Entry 9FIB (electron microscopy, 2.30 A resolution); this record covers chains B and O of the 16 polymer chains in the assembly.

[Chain B]
Molecule: 16S rRNA
Source organism: Escherichia coli
Sequence (1083 nucleotides; numbered 1 to 1542; 459 numbers in that range are skipped by the numbering (no residue carries them; nothing is unmodelled there); the number before each row is that of its first residue):
     1 AAAUUGAAGAGUUUGAUCAUGGCUCAGAUUGAACGCUGGCGGCAGGCCUA
    51 ACACAUGCAAGUCGAACGGUAACAGGAAGAAGCUUGCUUCUUUGCUGACG
   101 AGUGGCGGACGGGUGAGUAAUGUCUGGGAAACUGCCUGAUGGAGGGGGAU
   151 AACUACUGGAAACGGUAGCUAAUACCGCAUAACGUCGCAAGACCAAAGAG
   201 GGGGACCUUCGGGCCUCUUGCCAUCGGAUGUGCCCAGAUGGGAUUAGCUA
   251 GUAGGUGGGGUAACGGCUCACCUAGGCGACGAUCCCUAGCUGGUCUGAGA
   301 GGAUGACCAGCCACACUGGAACUGAGACACGGUCCAGACUCCUACGGGAG
   351 GCAGCAGUGGGGAAUAUUGCACAAUGGGCGCAAGCCUGAUGCAGCCAUGC
   401 CGCGUGUAUGAAGAAGCCCUUCGGGUUGUAAAGUACUUUCAGCGGGGAGG
   451 AAGGGAGUAAAGUUAAUACCUUUGCUCAUUGACGUUACCCGCAGAAGAAG
   501 CACCGGCUAACUCCGUGCCAGCAGCCXCGGUAAUACGGAGGGUGCAAGCG
   551 UUAAUCGGAAUUACUGGGCGUAAAGCGCACGCAGGCGGUUUGUUAAGUCA
   601 GAUGUGAAAUCCCCGGGCUCAACCUGGGAACUGCAUCUGAUACUGGCAAG
   651 CUUGAGUCUCGUAGAGGGGGGUAGAAUUCCAGGUGUAGCGGUGAAAUGCG
   701 UAGAGAUCUGGAGGAAUACCGGUGGCGAAGGCGGCCCCCUGGACGAAGAC
   751 UGACGCUCAGGUGCGAAAGCGUGGGGAGCAAACAGGAUUAGAUACCCUGG
   801 UAGUCCACGCCGUAAACGAUGUCGACUUGGAGGUUGUGCCCUUGAGGCGU
   851 GGCUUCCGGAGCUAACGCGUUAAGUCGACCGCCUGGGGAGUACGGCCGCA
   901 AGGUUAAAACUCAAAUGAAUUGACGGGGG
  1389 CUUGUACACACCGCCCGUXACACCAUGGGAGUGGGUUGCAAAAGAAGUAG
  1439 GUAGCUUAACCUUCGGGAGGGCGCUUACCACUUUGUGAUUCAUGACUGGG
  1489 GUGAAGUCGUAACAAGGUAACCGUAGGGGAACCUGCGGUUGGAUCACCUC
  1539 CUUA
Unresolved in the structure: 79-92, 205-213, 841-845, 1389, 1534-1542
Modified residues: PSU (pseudouridine-5'-monophosphate) at position 516, G7M (N7-methyl-guanosine-5'-monophosphate) at position 527, 4OC (4n,o2'-methylcytidine-5'-monophosphate) at position 1402, 5MC (5-methylcytidine-5'-monophosphate) at position 1407, UR3 (3-methyluridine-5'-monophoshate) at position 1498, 2MG (2N-methylguanosine-5'-monophosphate) at position 1516, MA6 (6N-dimethyladenosine-5'-monophoshate) at position 1518, MA6 (6N-dimethyladenosine-5'-monophoshate) at position 1519
Ion coordination: K+ site 1: U5 (shared with 5 residues of chain D); K+ site 2: G11, U12, G21, G22; Mg2+ site 1 near G21 (its only coordinating residue here); Mg2+ site 2: C48, G115; Mg2+ site 3: A59, C386, U387; K+ site 3: G61, U62, G104, G105; Mg2+ site 4 near G100 (its only coordinating residue here); K+ site 4: G107, G324, G326; K+ site 5: G107, G108, G326; Mg2+ site 5: A109, G331; K+ site 6: C110, G111; Mg2+ site 6 near G111 (its only coordinating residue here); 18 more K+ sites not listed; 34 more Mg2+ sites not listed
Ligand contacts: A1IC4 ((2S,3S)-2-[[(2S)-2-[[(2S,4S)-5-aminocarbonyloxy-4-oxidanyl-2-[[(2S,3R)-3-oxidanylpiperidin-2-yl]carbonylamino]pentanoyl]amino]-3-(1H-imidazol-4-yl)propanoyl]amino]-3-(2-chloranyl-1H-imidazol-4-yl)-3-oxidanyl-propanoic acid): U692, G693, U788, U789, G791, A792, A794, C795, C796, U1506
Reported in the primary citation:
  - binding site for A1IC4: G693, U788, U789, U1506

[Chain O]
Protein: Small ribosomal subunit protein uS15
Source organism: Escherichia coli
Reference sequence: P0ADZ4 (RS15_ECOLI); numbering as in UniProt (aligned over 1-89)
Amino-acid sequence (89 residues; numbered 1 to 89; the number before each row is that of its first residue):
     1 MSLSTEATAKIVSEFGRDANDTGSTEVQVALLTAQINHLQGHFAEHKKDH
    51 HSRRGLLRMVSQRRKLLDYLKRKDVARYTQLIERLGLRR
Unresolved in the structure: 1

[Interface between chain B and chain O]
Residue-residue contacts (68; chain B residue first):
  A579(B) with Arg-54(O), hydrogen bond to the sugar
  C580(B) with Ser-61(O), sugar contact
  G581(B) with Ser-61(O), phosphate contact; Lys-65(O), salt bridge to the phosphate
  G656(B) with Gly-23(O), base contact; Gln-28(O), hydrogen bond to the sugar; Gln-62(O), hydrogen bond to the phosphate
  U657(B) with Thr-22(O), hydrogen bond to the sugar; Gly-23(O), base contact; Gln-28(O), sugar contact; Leu-31(O), sugar contact; Gln-62(O), phosphate contact
  C658(B) with Thr-8(O), phosphate contact; Thr-22(O), sugar contact; Leu-31(O), sugar contact
  U659(B) with Thr-5(O), phosphate contact; Thr-8(O), phosphate contact
  C660(B) with Thr-5(O), phosphate contact
  G666(B) with His-51(O), sugar contact; Ser-52(O), hydrogen bond to the base
  G667(B) with His-42(O), base contact; Asp-49(O), hydrogen bond to the sugar; His-50(O), sugar contact; His-51(O), sugar contact; Ser-52(O), base contact
  G668(B) with His-46(O), hydrogen bond to the sugar; Lys-48(O), sugar contact; Asp-49(O), sugar contact
  G669(B) with His-46(O), sugar contact
  G727(B) with His-51(O), sugar contact
  A728(B) with Arg-54(O), salt bridge to the phosphate
  A729(B) with His-51(O), hydrogen bond to the base
  G730(B) with His-51(O), hydrogen bond to the base
  C739(B) with His-42(O), hydrogen bond to the sugar
  U740(B) with His-38(O), salt bridge to the phosphate; Leu-39(O), phosphate contact; His-42(O), hydrogen bond to the sugar; Ser-52(O), hydrogen bond to the sugar
  G741(B) with Ser-2(O), hydrogen bond to the phosphate; Gln-35(O), hydrogen bond to the phosphate; Leu-39(O), phosphate contact; His-51(O), sugar contact; Ser-52(O), hydrogen bond to the sugar; Gly-55(O), sugar contact; Met-59(O), phosphate contact
  G742(B) with Arg-58(O), hydrogen bond to the phosphate
  A743(B) with Arg-58(O), salt bridge to the phosphate
  A749(B) with Asn-20(O), sugar contact; Thr-22(O), base contact
  C750(B) with Asn-20(O), sugar contact; Asp-21(O), hydrogen bond to the sugar; Thr-22(O), hydrogen bond to the sugar; Gly-23(O), hydrogen bond to the sugar; Ser-24(O), sugar contact
  U751(B) with Asp-21(O), sugar contact; Gly-23(O), sugar contact; Ser-24(O), sugar contact; Thr-25(O), sugar contact
  G752(B) with Tyr-69(O), hydrogen bond to the phosphate
  A753(B) with Tyr-69(O), hydrogen bond to the phosphate; Lys-73(O), salt bridge to the phosphate
  C754(B) with Lys-65(O), sugar contact; Tyr-69(O), sugar contact; Arg-72(O), salt bridge to the phosphate
  G755(B) with Lys-65(O), phosphate contact
  C764(B) with His-50(O), phosphate contact
  G765(B) with His-50(O), phosphate contact
  G809(B) with Lys-48(O), salt bridge to the phosphate
Also at the interface, not in a pair above, chain B (33 interface residues in all): C582, C756
Also at the interface, not in a pair above, chain O (34 interface residues in all): Val-27, Leu-66, Arg-77

[Overview]
The interface between chain B and chain O involves 33 residues on one side and 34 on the other, with 21
hydrogen bonds and 7 salt bridges. Polar contacts include G666(B)/Ser-52(O), A729(B)/His-51(O) and
G730(B)/His-51(O). Bound to chain B: compound A1IC4. From the paper: a binding site for A1IC4 at G693(B),
U788(B) and U789(B) among others.
Here chain B is 16S rRNA and chain O is Small ribosomal subunit protein uS15, both from Escherichia coli.
Entry 9FIB (Structure of 30S-IF1-IF3-mRNA-GE81112A complex) was determined by electron microscopy together
with 9FCO, 9FDA and 9G06 from the same study.
